Entry 4ZWS (X-ray diffraction, 2.60 A resolution); this record covers chains A and G of the 7 polymer chains in the assembly.

[Chain A (and G)]
Name: Recombination protein uvsY
Source organism: Enterobacteria phage T4
Notes: chain G of this document is another copy of the same molecule, construct and numbering; everything in this record applies to it too
UniProt: P04537 (UVSY_BPT4); numbering as in UniProt (aligned over 1-137)
Amino-acid sequence (137 residues; each row starts with the number of its first residue):
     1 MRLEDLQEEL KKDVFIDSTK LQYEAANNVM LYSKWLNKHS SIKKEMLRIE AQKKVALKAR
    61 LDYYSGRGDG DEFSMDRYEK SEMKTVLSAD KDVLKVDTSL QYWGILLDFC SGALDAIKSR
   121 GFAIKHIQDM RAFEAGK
Not modelled in the structure: 137 (chain G: 57-97)

[Interface between chain A and chain G]
Contacting residue pairs (8):
  Tyr32(A) - Phe133(G)  hydrogen bond (side chain-backbone)
  Tyr32(A) - Gly136(G)
  Leu36(A) - Phe133(G)  hydrophobic
  Leu36(A) - Glu134(G)
  His39(A) - Phe133(G)
  Leu114(A) - Phe133(G)  hydrophobic
  Lys118(A) - Gly136(G)
  Lys118(A) - Lys137(G)  hydrogen bond (side chain-backbone)
Other interface residues (no listed pair), chain A (6 interface residues in all): Lys43
Other interface residues (no listed pair), chain G (6 interface residues in all): Met130, Ala135

[Summary]
The chain A/chain G interface involves 6 residues from each chain, with 2 hydrogen bonds. Polar contacts
include Tyr32(A)-Phe133(G) and Lys118(A)-Lys137(G).
Both chains are Recombination protein uvsY (Enterobacteria phage T4). Entry 4ZWS (Crystal Structure of the
Bacteriophage T4 recombination mediator protein UvsY, Lattice Type III) was determined by X-ray diffraction,
deposited together with 4ZWQ, 4ZWR and 4ZWT.
